Entry 1SN0 (X-ray diffraction, 1.90 A resolution); this record covers chains A and B of the 4 polymer chains in the assembly.

# Chain A (and B)
Protein: transthyretin
Organism: Sparus aurata
Notes: chain B of this document is another copy of the same molecule, construct and numbering; everything in this record applies to it too
UniProt: Q9PTT3 (Q9PTT3_SPAAU); residues -2 to 127 here correspond to UniProt positions 21-150 (UniProt number = residue number + 23)
Chain sequence (130 residues; each row starts with the number of its first residue; numbers below 1 keep their minus sign (Thr-2 is residue -2)):
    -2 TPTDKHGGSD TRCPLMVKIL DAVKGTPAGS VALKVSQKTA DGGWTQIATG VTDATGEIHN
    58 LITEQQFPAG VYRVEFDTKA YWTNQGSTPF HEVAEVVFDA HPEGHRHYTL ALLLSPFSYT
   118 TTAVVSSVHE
Disordered / not traced: -2 to 9 (chain B: -2 to 9, 126-127)
Sequence notes: conflict Arg103 (Gly126 in Q9PTT3)
Small-molecule neighbours: 3,5,3',5'-tetraiodo-L-thyronine (T44): Lys15, Leu17, Thr106, Ala108, Leu109, Leu110, Val121
From the paper describing this entry:
  - binding site for 3,5,3',5'-tetraiodo-L-thyronine: Leu109

# Interface between chain A and chain B
Residue-residue contacts (44; chain A residue first):
  Phe87(A) - Val93(B)  hydrophobic
  Phe87(A) - Phe95(B)  hydrophobic
  Phe87(A) - Tyr105(B)  hydrophobic
  Phe87(A) - Leu107(B)  hydrophobic
  Phe87(A) - Ala120(B)  hydrophobic
  His88(A) - Val94(B)
  His88(A) - Thr118(B)  hydrogen bond
  Glu89(A) - Val68(B)
  Glu89(A) - Val94(B)  hydrogen bond (backbone-backbone)
  Glu89(A) - Phe95(B)
  Glu89(A) - Asp96(B)
  Val90(A) - Val94(B)  hydrophobic
  Glu92(A) - Glu92(B)
  Glu92(A) - Tyr116(B)  hydrogen bond (backbone-side chain)
  Val93(A) - Phe87(B)  hydrophobic
  Val94(A) - His88(B)
  Val94(A) - Glu89(B)  hydrogen bond (backbone-backbone)
  Val94(A) - Val90(B)  hydrophobic
  Val94(A) - Glu92(B)
  Phe95(A) - Phe87(B)  hydrophobic
  Phe95(A) - Glu89(B)
  Asp96(A) - Glu89(B)
  Tyr105(A) - Phe87(B)  hydrophobic
  Leu107(A) - Phe87(B)  hydrophobic
  Phe114(A) - Thr119(B)
  Phe114(A) - Ala120(B)  hydrogen bond (backbone-backbone)
  Phe114(A) - Val122(B)  hydrophobic
  Ser115(A) - Thr117(B)
  Ser115(A) - Thr118(B)  hydrogen bond (side chain-backbone)
  Ser115(A) - Thr119(B)  hydrogen bond
  Tyr116(A) - Glu92(B)
  Tyr116(A) - Thr117(B)
  Tyr116(A) - Thr118(B)  hydrogen bond (backbone-backbone)
  Thr117(A) - Ser115(B)
  Thr117(A) - Tyr116(B)
  Thr117(A) - Thr117(B)  hydrogen bond
  Thr118(A) - His88(B)  hydrogen bond
  Thr118(A) - Ser115(B)  hydrogen bond (backbone-side chain)
  Thr118(A) - Tyr116(B)  hydrogen bond (backbone-backbone)
  Thr119(A) - Phe114(B)
  Thr119(A) - Ser115(B)  hydrogen bond
  Ala120(A) - Phe87(B)  hydrophobic
  Ala120(A) - Phe114(B)  hydrogen bond (backbone-backbone)
  Val122(A) - Phe114(B)  hydrophobic
Other interface residues (no listed pair), chain A (20 interface residues in all): Val68

# In short
Chain A and chain B each contribute 20 residues to their interface; the contacts include 14 hydrogen bonds.
Polar contacts include His88(A)-Thr118(B), Glu92(A)-Tyr116(B) and Ser115(A)-Thr118(B). Chain A binds
3,5,3',5'-tetraiodo-L-thyronine. The paper reports a binding site for 3,5,3',5'-tetraiodo-L-thyronine at
Leu109(A).
Both chains are transthyretin (Sparus aurata). Entry 1SN0 (Crystal Structure Of Sea Bream Transthyretin in
complex with thyroxine At 1.9A Resolution) was determined by X-ray diffraction together with 1SN2 and 1SN5
from the same study.
